8FWM - chains AV and Aa of the 15 polymer chains in the assembly; structure by electron microscopy, 3.49 A resolution.

== Chain AV (and Aa) ==
Protein: Tail-tube, gp21
Organism: Agrobacterium phage Milano
Notes: chain Aa of this document is another copy of the same molecule, construct and numbering; everything in this record applies to it too
UniProtKB: A0A482MHE7 (A0A482MHE7_9CAUD); numbering as in UniProt (aligned over 1-136)
Sequence (136 residues; row label = number of the first residue in the row):
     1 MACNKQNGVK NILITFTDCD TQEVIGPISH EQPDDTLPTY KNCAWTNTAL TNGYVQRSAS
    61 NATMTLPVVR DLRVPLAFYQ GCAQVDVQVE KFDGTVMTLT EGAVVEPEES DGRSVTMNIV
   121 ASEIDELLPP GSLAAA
Unresolved in the structure: 1-2, 131-136

== Chain AV / chain Aa interface ==
Contacting residue pairs (55):
  N4(AV) with L72(Aa); R113(Aa), hydrogen bond (backbone-side chain)
  K5(AV) with R113(Aa), hydrogen bond (backbone-side chain)
  N7(AV) with D111(Aa); R113(Aa)
  L37(AV) with D111(Aa)
  P38(AV) with D111(Aa)
  T39(AV) with E109(Aa), hydrogen bond; S110(Aa)
  Y40(AV) with Q80(Aa), hydrogen bond (backbone-side chain); E109(Aa), hydrogen bond (backbone-side chain); S110(Aa), hydrogen bond (backbone-backbone); D111(Aa)
  K41(AV) with Q80(Aa); P107(Aa); E109(Aa)
  N42(AV) with L76(Aa); A77(Aa)
  C43(AV) with Q80(Aa); G81(Aa), hydrogen bond (side chain-backbone); C82(Aa), disulfide
  W45(AV) with G81(Aa)
  N47(AV) with G81(Aa); V104(Aa); V105(Aa); E106(Aa)
  T48(AV) with V105(Aa)
  A49(AV) with V105(Aa)
  L50(AV) with N61(Aa), hydrogen bond (backbone-side chain)
  T51(AV) with N61(Aa)
  N52(AV) with S60(Aa), hydrogen bond (backbone-backbone); N61(Aa), hydrogen bond (backbone-side chain)
  G53(AV) with N61(Aa), hydrogen bond (backbone-side chain); A121(Aa); S122(Aa)
  R57(AV) with G81(Aa), hydrogen bond (side chain-backbone)
  T63(AV) with E109(Aa), hydrogen bond
  T65(AV) with E109(Aa)
  K91(AV) with D111(Aa), hydrogen bond (side chain-backbone); G112(Aa)
  D93(AV) with L72(Aa); R113(Aa), salt bridge
  T95(AV) with R70(Aa); L72(Aa)
  M97(AV) with R70(Aa)
  E126(AV) with R70(Aa), salt bridge; P75(Aa); L76(Aa), hydrogen bond (side chain-backbone); A77(Aa)
  L128(AV) with R70(Aa); L72(Aa); R73(Aa); V74(Aa); P75(Aa)
  P129(AV) with L72(Aa), hydrophobic
Also at the interface, not in a pair above, chain AV (31 interface residues in all): Y54, V55, M64
Also at the interface, not in a pair above, chain Aa (27 interface residues in all): A59, D71, A103, E108
Cross-chain cystine bridges: C43(AV)-C82(Aa)

== In short ==
Chain AV and chain Aa form an interface of 31 and 27 residues respectively, with 1 disulfide bond, 15 hydrogen
bonds and 2 salt bridges. Polar pairs include D93(AV)-R113(Aa), E126(AV)-R70(Aa) and N4(AV)-R113(Aa).
Both chains are Tail-tube, gp21 (Agrobacterium phage Milano). Entry 8FWM (Structure of tail-neck junction of
Agrobacterium phage Milano) was determined by electron microscopy, deposited together with 8FWE, 8FWG, 8FXP
and 8FXR.
